PDB entry 4ANG | X-ray diffraction, 3.50 A resolution | chains A and B of the 5 polymer chains in the assembly

[Chain A (and B)]
Protein: Coat protein
From: Pseudomonas phage PRR1
Notes: chain B of this document is another copy of the same molecule, construct and numbering; everything in this record applies to it too
UniProtKB: P03616 (COAT_BPPRR); residue numbers follow UniProt; this construct covers 1-131
Amino-acid sequence (131 residues; row label = number of the first residue in the row):
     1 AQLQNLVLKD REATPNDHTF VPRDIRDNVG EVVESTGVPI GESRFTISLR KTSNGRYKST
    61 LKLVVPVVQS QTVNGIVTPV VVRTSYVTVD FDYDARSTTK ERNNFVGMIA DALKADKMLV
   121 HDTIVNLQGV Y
Sequence notes: conflict Lys-117 (Leu in P03616)
UniProt features mapped onto this chain:
  - binding site (Ca(2+)): Gln-2, Tyr-131

[How chain A and chain B interact]
Residue-residue contacts (159; chain A residue first):
  Ala-1(A) / Tyr-131(B)  hydrophobic
  Gln-2(A) / Asp-122(B)
  Gln-2(A) / Gln-128(B)
  Gln-2(A) / Gly-129(B)  hydrogen bond (side chain-backbone)
  Gln-2(A) / Val-130(B)
  Gln-2(A) / Tyr-131(B)  hydrogen bond (backbone-backbone)
  Leu-3(A) / Leu-119(B)  hydrophobic
  Leu-3(A) / Val-130(B)  hydrophobic
  Leu-3(A) / Tyr-131(B)  hydrogen bond (backbone-backbone)
  Gln-4(A) / Met-118(B)
  Gln-4(A) / Leu-119(B)
  Val-7(A) / Asp-111(B)
  Val-7(A) / Lys-117(B)  hydrogen bond (backbone-side chain)
  Leu-8(A) / Met-108(B)
  Leu-8(A) / Asp-111(B)
  Leu-8(A) / Ala-112(B)  hydrophobic
  Lys-9(A) / Gly-107(B)
  Lys-9(A) / Met-108(B)
  Lys-9(A) / Asp-111(B)  hydrogen bond (backbone-side chain)
  Asp-10(A) / Asn-104(B)
  Arg-11(A) / Asn-103(B)  hydrogen bond
  Arg-11(A) / Asn-104(B)
  Arg-11(A) / Val-106(B)
  Arg-11(A) / Gly-107(B)
  Glu-12(A) / Lys-100(B)  salt bridge
  Glu-12(A) / Asn-104(B)
  His-18(A) / Met-108(B)
  Ile-25(A) / Tyr-131(B)  hydrophobic
  Phe-45(A) / Val-120(B)  hydrophobic
  Ile-47(A) / Leu-119(B)
  Ile-47(A) / Val-120(B)  hydrophobic
  Ile-47(A) / Thr-123(B)
  Ile-47(A) / Val-130(B)
  Ser-48(A) / Thr-123(B)
  Leu-49(A) / Thr-123(B)
  Leu-49(A) / Leu-127(B)
  Leu-49(A) / Gln-128(B)
  Arg-56(A) / Thr-84(B)  hydrogen bond (side chain-backbone)
  Arg-56(A) / Tyr-86(B)
  Ser-59(A) / Thr-123(B)
  Ser-59(A) / Ile-124(B)
  Leu-61(A) / Val-120(B)  hydrophobic
  Leu-61(A) / Ile-124(B)  hydrophobic
  Leu-63(A) / Phe-105(B)
  Val-65(A) / Phe-105(B)  hydrophobic
  Val-67(A) / Glu-101(B)
  Arg-83(A) / Asp-94(B)
  Arg-83(A) / Arg-96(B)  hydrogen bond (side chain-backbone)
  Arg-83(A) / Ser-97(B)
  Arg-83(A) / Thr-98(B)
  Arg-83(A) / Glu-101(B)  salt bridge
  Thr-84(A) / Arg-56(B)  hydrogen bond (backbone-side chain)
  Ser-85(A) / Asp-92(B)
  Ser-85(A) / Phe-105(B)
  Tyr-86(A) / Arg-56(B)
  Tyr-86(A) / Asp-90(B)
  Tyr-86(A) / Phe-91(B)
  Tyr-86(A) / Asp-92(B)  hydrogen bond (backbone-backbone)
  Tyr-86(A) / Phe-105(B)
  Val-87(A) / Val-89(B)  hydrophobic
  Val-87(A) / Asp-90(B)
  Val-87(A) / Phe-91(B)  hydrophobic
  Val-87(A) / Phe-105(B)  hydrophobic
  Val-87(A) / Ile-109(B)  hydrophobic
  Thr-88(A) / Thr-88(B)
  Thr-88(A) / Val-89(B)
  Thr-88(A) / Asp-90(B)  hydrogen bond (backbone-backbone)
  Val-89(A) / Val-87(B)  hydrophobic
  Val-89(A) / Thr-88(B)
  Val-89(A) / Val-89(B)  hydrophobic
  Val-89(A) / Ile-109(B)  hydrophobic
  Asp-90(A) / Tyr-86(B)
  Asp-90(A) / Val-87(B)
  Asp-90(A) / Thr-88(B)  hydrogen bond (backbone-backbone)
  Phe-91(A) / Tyr-86(B)
  Phe-91(A) / Val-87(B)  hydrophobic
  Phe-91(A) / Ile-124(B)  hydrophobic
  Asp-92(A) / Ser-85(B)
  Asp-92(A) / Tyr-86(B)  hydrogen bond (backbone-backbone)
  Tyr-93(A) / Ser-85(B)
  Tyr-93(A) / Ile-124(B)  hydrogen bond (side chain-backbone)
  Tyr-93(A) / Leu-127(B)  hydrophobic
  Asp-94(A) / Arg-83(B)
  Asp-94(A) / Thr-84(B)
  Arg-96(A) / Val-82(B)  hydrogen bond (side chain-backbone)
  Arg-96(A) / Arg-83(B)
  Ser-97(A) / Arg-83(B)
  Thr-99(A) / Asn-126(B)
  Lys-100(A) / Glu-12(B)  salt bridge
  Glu-101(A) / Val-67(B)
  Glu-101(A) / Arg-83(B)  salt bridge
  Arg-102(A) / Val-125(B)  hydrogen bond (side chain-backbone)
  Arg-102(A) / Leu-127(B)
  Asn-103(A) / Arg-11(B)  hydrogen bond
  Asn-103(A) / His-121(B)
  Asn-104(A) / Asp-10(B)
  Asn-104(A) / Arg-11(B)  hydrogen bond (side chain-backbone)
  Asn-104(A) / Glu-12(B)  hydrogen bond (side chain-backbone)
  Phe-105(A) / Leu-63(B)
  Phe-105(A) / Val-65(B)  hydrophobic
  Phe-105(A) / Ser-85(B)
  Phe-105(A) / Tyr-86(B)
  Phe-105(A) / Val-87(B)  hydrophobic
  Val-106(A) / Arg-11(B)
  Val-106(A) / Leu-113(B)
  Val-106(A) / Ile-124(B)  hydrophobic
  Val-106(A) / Val-125(B)  hydrophobic
  Gly-107(A) / Lys-9(B)
  Gly-107(A) / Arg-11(B)
  Met-108(A) / Leu-8(B)
  Met-108(A) / Lys-9(B)
  Met-108(A) / His-18(B)
  Met-108(A) / Phe-20(B)  hydrophobic
  Ile-109(A) / Val-87(B)  hydrophobic
  Ile-109(A) / Val-89(B)  hydrophobic
  Ala-110(A) / Leu-113(B)  hydrophobic
  Asp-111(A) / Val-7(B)
  Asp-111(A) / Leu-8(B)
  Asp-111(A) / Lys-9(B)  hydrogen bond (side chain-backbone)
  Ala-112(A) / Leu-8(B)  hydrophobic
  Ala-112(A) / Phe-45(B)  hydrophobic
  Leu-113(A) / Phe-91(B)  hydrophobic
  Leu-113(A) / Ala-110(B)  hydrophobic
  Lys-117(A) / Val-7(B)  hydrogen bond (side chain-backbone)
  Met-118(A) / Gln-4(B)
  Leu-119(A) / Ala-1(B)
  Leu-119(A) / Gln-4(B)
  Leu-119(A) / Val-32(B)  hydrophobic
  Leu-119(A) / Ile-47(B)
  Val-120(A) / Leu-6(B)  hydrophobic
  Val-120(A) / Phe-45(B)  hydrophobic
  Val-120(A) / Ile-47(B)  hydrophobic
  Val-120(A) / Leu-61(B)  hydrophobic
  His-121(A) / Asn-103(B)
  Asp-122(A) / Ala-1(B)  hydrogen bond (side chain-backbone)
  Thr-123(A) / Ala-1(B)
  Thr-123(A) / Ile-47(B)
  Thr-123(A) / Ser-48(B)
  Thr-123(A) / Leu-49(B)
  Ile-124(A) / Ser-59(B)
  Ile-124(A) / Leu-61(B)  hydrophobic
  Ile-124(A) / Phe-91(B)  hydrophobic
  Ile-124(A) / Tyr-93(B)  hydrogen bond (backbone-side chain)
  Ile-124(A) / Val-106(B)  hydrophobic
  Val-125(A) / Arg-102(B)  hydrogen bond (backbone-side chain)
  Val-125(A) / Asn-103(B)
  Val-125(A) / Val-106(B)  hydrophobic
  Leu-127(A) / Leu-49(B)
  Leu-127(A) / Tyr-93(B)  hydrophobic
  Leu-127(A) / Arg-102(B)
  Gln-128(A) / Leu-49(B)
  Gly-129(A) / Ala-1(B)
  Gly-129(A) / Leu-49(B)
  Val-130(A) / Ala-1(B)
  Val-130(A) / Leu-3(B)  hydrophobic
  Tyr-131(A) / Ala-1(B)  hydrogen bond (backbone-backbone)
  Tyr-131(A) / Gln-2(B)
  Tyr-131(A) / Leu-3(B)  hydrogen bond (backbone-backbone)
  Tyr-131(A) / Ile-25(B)
Interface residues without a listed pair, chain A (70 interface residues in all): Asn-5, Leu-6, Val-32, Tyr-57, Asn-126
Interface residues without a listed pair, chain B (73 interface residues in all): Gly-30, Tyr-57, Thr-99

[In short]
Chain A and chain B form an interface of 70 and 73 residues respectively, with 26 hydrogen bonds and 4 salt
bridges. Among the polar pairs are Glu-12(A)/Lys-100(B), Arg-83(A)/Glu-101(B) and Gln-2(A)/Gly-129(B). UniProt
lists Ca2+-binding residues Gln-2(A) and Tyr-131(A) on chain A.
Chain A and chain B are both Coat protein (Pseudomonas phage PRR1); the structure, Small RNA phage PRR1 in
complex with an RNA operator fragment, was determined by X-ray diffraction.
